PDB entry 3RL0 | X-ray diffraction, 3.80 A resolution | chains C and D of the 5 polymer chains in the assembly

[Chain C]
Protein: Synaptosomal-associated protein 25
Source organism: Homo sapiens
Reference sequence: P60880 (SNP25_HUMAN); residue numbers follow UniProt; this construct covers 7-82
Amino-acid sequence (81 residues; row label = number of the first residue in the row):
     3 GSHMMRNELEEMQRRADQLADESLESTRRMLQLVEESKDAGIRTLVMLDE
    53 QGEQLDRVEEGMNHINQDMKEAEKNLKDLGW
Disordered / not traced: 3-7, 80-83
Sequence notes: expression tag (3-6, 83)

[Chain D]
Protein: Synaptosomal-associated protein 25
Source organism: Homo sapiens
Reference sequence: P60880 (SNP25_HUMAN); residues 141-203 here = UniProt positions 141-203
Amino-acid sequence (65 residues; each row starts with the number of its first residue):
   139 GSARENEMDENLEQVSGIIGNLRHMALDMGNEIDTQNRQIDRIMEKADSN
   189 KTRIDEANQRATKML
Disordered / not traced: 201-203
Sequence notes: expression tag (139-140)

[Interface between chain C and chain D]
Residue-residue contacts (29):
  Asp19(C) with Arg142(D), salt bridge
  Ala22(C) with Arg142(D)
  Asp23(C) with Arg142(D)
  Ser25(C) with Met146(D)
  Leu26(C) with Glu145(D); Met146(D)
  Thr29(C) with Asn149(D), hydrogen bond
  Leu33(C) with Gln152(D)
  Val36(C) with Ile156(D), hydrophobic; Leu160(D), hydrophobic
  Glu37(C) with Ile156(D)
  Lys40(C) with Asn159(D), hydrogen bond
  Leu47(C) with Met163(D), hydrophobic; Met167(D), hydrophobic
  Leu50(C) with Glu170(D); Gln174(D), hydrogen bond (backbone-side chain)
  Gly54(C) with Gln174(D)
  Leu57(C) with Gln174(D); Gln177(D), hydrogen bond (backbone-side chain)
  Asp58(C) with Gln177(D), hydrogen bond
  Val60(C) with Ile181(D), hydrophobic
  Glu61(C) with Gln177(D); Arg180(D), salt bridge; Lys184(D), salt bridge
  Met64(C) with Asn188(D)
  Asn65(C) with Lys184(D), hydrogen bond
  Ile67(C) with Asn188(D)
  Asn68(C) with Arg191(D), hydrogen bond
  Met71(C) with Arg191(D)
Other interface residues (no listed pair), chain C (30 interface residues in all): Arg30, Ser39, Gly43, Ile44, Thr46, Asp51, Gln53, Lys72
Other interface residues (no listed pair), chain D (23 interface residues in all): Val153, Asp166, Ala185, Ile192, Ala195

[Overview]
Chain C and chain D form an interface of 30 and 23 residues respectively; the contacts include 7 hydrogen
bonds and 3 salt bridges. Among the polar pairs are Asp19(C)-Arg142(D), Glu61(C)-Arg180(D) and
Glu61(C)-Lys184(D).
Here chain C is Synaptosomal-associated protein 25 and chain D is Synaptosomal-associated protein 25, both
from Homo sapiens. Entry 3RL0 (Truncated SNARE complex with complexin (P1)) was determined by X-ray
diffraction, deposited together with 3RK2 and 3RK3.
